Entry 7MVV (electron microscopy, 3.22 A resolution); this record covers chains A and C of the 4 polymer chains in the assembly.

[Chain A]
Name: Nucleoporin NUP192
From: Chaetomium thermophilum (strain DSM 1495 / CBS 144.50 / IMI 039719)
UniProtKB: G0S4T0 (NU192_CHATD); residues 1-1756 here = UniProt positions 1-1756
Sequence (1784 residues; each row starts with the number of its first residue; numbers below 1 keep their minus sign (Gly-27 is residue -27)):
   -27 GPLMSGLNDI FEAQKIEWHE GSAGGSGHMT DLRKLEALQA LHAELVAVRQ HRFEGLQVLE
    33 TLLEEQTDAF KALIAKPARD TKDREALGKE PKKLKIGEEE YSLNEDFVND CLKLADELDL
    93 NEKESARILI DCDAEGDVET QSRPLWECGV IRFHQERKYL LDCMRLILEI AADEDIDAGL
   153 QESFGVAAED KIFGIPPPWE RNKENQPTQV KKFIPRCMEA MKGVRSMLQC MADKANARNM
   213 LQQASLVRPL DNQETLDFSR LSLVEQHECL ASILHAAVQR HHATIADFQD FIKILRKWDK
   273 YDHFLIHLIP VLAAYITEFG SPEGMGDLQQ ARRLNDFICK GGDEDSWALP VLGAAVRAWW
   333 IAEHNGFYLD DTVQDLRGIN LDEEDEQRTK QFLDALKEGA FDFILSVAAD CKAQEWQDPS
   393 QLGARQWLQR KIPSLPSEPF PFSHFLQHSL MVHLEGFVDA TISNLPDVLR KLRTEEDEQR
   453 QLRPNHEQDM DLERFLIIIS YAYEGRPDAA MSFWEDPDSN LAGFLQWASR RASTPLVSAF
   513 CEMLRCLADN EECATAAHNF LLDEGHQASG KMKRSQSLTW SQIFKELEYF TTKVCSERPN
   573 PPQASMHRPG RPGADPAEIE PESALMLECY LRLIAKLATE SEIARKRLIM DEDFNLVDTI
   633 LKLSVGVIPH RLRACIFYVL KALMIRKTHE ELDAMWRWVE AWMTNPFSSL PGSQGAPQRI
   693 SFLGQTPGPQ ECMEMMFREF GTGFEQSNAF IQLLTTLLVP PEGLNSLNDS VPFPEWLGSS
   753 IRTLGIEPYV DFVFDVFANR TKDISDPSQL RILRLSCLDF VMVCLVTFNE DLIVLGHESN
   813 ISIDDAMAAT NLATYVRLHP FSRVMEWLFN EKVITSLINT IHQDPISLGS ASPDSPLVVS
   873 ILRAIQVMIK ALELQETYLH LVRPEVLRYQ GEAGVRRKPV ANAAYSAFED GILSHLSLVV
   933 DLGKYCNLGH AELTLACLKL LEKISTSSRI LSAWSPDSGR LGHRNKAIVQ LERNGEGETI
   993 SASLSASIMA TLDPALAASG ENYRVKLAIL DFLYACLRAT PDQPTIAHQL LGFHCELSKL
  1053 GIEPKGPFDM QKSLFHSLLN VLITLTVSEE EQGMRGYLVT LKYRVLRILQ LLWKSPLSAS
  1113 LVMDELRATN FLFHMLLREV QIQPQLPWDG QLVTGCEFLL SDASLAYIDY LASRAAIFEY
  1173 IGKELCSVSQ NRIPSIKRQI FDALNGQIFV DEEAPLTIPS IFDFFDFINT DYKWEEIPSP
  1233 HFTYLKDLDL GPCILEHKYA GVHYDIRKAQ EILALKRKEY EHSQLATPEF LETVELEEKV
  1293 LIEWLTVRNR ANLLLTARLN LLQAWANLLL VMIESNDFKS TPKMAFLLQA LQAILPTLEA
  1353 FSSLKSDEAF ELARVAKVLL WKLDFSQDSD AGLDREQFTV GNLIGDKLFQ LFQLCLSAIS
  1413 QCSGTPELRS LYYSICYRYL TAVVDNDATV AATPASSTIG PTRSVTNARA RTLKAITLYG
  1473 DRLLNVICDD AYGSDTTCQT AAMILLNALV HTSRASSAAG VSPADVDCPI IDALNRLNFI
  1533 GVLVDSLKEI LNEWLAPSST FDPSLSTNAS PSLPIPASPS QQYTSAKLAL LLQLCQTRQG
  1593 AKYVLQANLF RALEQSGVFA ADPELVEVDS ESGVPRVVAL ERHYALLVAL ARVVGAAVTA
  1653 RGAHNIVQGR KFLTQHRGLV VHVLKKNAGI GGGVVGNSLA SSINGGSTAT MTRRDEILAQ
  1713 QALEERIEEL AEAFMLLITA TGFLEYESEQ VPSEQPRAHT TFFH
Unresolved in the structure: -27 to 0, 174-180, 213-221, 312-317, 537-547, 569-589, 680-698, 737-739, 969-975, 1203-1206, 1247-1252, 1376-1387, 1438-1453, 1509-1517, 1547-1568, 1612-1628, 1681-1708, 1740-1756
Construct notes: expression tag (-27 to 0)

[Chain C]
Name: Nucleoporin NUP145N
From: Chaetomium thermophilum (strain DSM 1495 / CBS 144.50 / IMI 039719)
UniProtKB: G0SAK3 (NU145_CHATD); residues 616-683 here = UniProt positions 616-683
Sequence (69 residues; numbered 615 to 683; the number before each row is that of its first residue):
   615 SATPLSGKAK VKSRSILPMY KLSPANASRL VTTPQKRAYG FSFSAYGSPT SPSSSASSTP
   675 GAFGQSILS
Unresolved in the structure: 615-629, 639-683
Construct notes: expression tag (615)

[Chain A / chain C interface]
Pairs across the interface - 12 pairs, chain A then chain C:
  Gln1063(A) - Ile630(C)  hydrogen bond (side chain-backbone)
  Gln1063(A) - Leu631(C)
  Gln1063(A) - Tyr634(C)
  His1068(A) - Tyr634(C)
  Asn1072(A) - Met633(C)
  Asn1072(A) - Tyr634(C)  hydrogen bond
  Ala1120(A) - Leu631(C)
  Thr1121(A) - Tyr634(C)
  Phe1125(A) - Leu636(C)  hydrophobic
  His1126(A) - Tyr634(C)  hydrogen bond (side chain-backbone)
  His1126(A) - Leu636(C)
  Val1202(A) - Leu636(C)
Also at the interface, not in a pair above, chain A (10 interface residues in all): Asn1122, Leu1129
Also at the interface, not in a pair above, chain C (6 interface residues in all): Lys635
Interface features reported in the paper:
  - interface residues, chain C: Met633(C)

[Summary]
Chain A and chain C form an interface of 10 and 6 residues respectively; the contacts include 3 hydrogen
bonds. Among the polar pairs are Gln1063(A)-Ile630(C), Asn1072(A)-Tyr634(C) and His1126(A)-Tyr634(C). From the
paper: the interface residue Met633(C).
Here chain A is Nucleoporin NUP192 and chain C is Nucleoporin NUP145N, both from Chaetomium thermophilum
(strain DSM 1495 / CBS 144.50 / IMI 039719). Entry 7MVV (Single particle cryo-EM structure of the Chaetomium
thermophilum Nup192-Nic96-Nup53-Nup145N complex (Nup192 residues 1-1756; Nic96 residues 240-301 ...) was
determined by electron microscopy (same publication as 7MVT, 7MVU, 7MVX, 7MVY, 7MVZ and 7MW1).
